Entry 5L3T (X-ray diffraction, 4.93 A resolution (low resolution: residue-level contacts below are approximate; hydrogen-bond / salt-bridge calls are withheld)); this record covers chains A and B of the 6 polymer chains in the assembly.

== Chain A ==
Name: Nuclear mRNA export protein SAC3
Organism: Saccharomyces cerevisiae
UniProt: P46674 (SAC3_YEAST); numbering as in UniProt (aligned over 1-1301)
Sequence (1301 residues; row label = number of the first residue in the row):
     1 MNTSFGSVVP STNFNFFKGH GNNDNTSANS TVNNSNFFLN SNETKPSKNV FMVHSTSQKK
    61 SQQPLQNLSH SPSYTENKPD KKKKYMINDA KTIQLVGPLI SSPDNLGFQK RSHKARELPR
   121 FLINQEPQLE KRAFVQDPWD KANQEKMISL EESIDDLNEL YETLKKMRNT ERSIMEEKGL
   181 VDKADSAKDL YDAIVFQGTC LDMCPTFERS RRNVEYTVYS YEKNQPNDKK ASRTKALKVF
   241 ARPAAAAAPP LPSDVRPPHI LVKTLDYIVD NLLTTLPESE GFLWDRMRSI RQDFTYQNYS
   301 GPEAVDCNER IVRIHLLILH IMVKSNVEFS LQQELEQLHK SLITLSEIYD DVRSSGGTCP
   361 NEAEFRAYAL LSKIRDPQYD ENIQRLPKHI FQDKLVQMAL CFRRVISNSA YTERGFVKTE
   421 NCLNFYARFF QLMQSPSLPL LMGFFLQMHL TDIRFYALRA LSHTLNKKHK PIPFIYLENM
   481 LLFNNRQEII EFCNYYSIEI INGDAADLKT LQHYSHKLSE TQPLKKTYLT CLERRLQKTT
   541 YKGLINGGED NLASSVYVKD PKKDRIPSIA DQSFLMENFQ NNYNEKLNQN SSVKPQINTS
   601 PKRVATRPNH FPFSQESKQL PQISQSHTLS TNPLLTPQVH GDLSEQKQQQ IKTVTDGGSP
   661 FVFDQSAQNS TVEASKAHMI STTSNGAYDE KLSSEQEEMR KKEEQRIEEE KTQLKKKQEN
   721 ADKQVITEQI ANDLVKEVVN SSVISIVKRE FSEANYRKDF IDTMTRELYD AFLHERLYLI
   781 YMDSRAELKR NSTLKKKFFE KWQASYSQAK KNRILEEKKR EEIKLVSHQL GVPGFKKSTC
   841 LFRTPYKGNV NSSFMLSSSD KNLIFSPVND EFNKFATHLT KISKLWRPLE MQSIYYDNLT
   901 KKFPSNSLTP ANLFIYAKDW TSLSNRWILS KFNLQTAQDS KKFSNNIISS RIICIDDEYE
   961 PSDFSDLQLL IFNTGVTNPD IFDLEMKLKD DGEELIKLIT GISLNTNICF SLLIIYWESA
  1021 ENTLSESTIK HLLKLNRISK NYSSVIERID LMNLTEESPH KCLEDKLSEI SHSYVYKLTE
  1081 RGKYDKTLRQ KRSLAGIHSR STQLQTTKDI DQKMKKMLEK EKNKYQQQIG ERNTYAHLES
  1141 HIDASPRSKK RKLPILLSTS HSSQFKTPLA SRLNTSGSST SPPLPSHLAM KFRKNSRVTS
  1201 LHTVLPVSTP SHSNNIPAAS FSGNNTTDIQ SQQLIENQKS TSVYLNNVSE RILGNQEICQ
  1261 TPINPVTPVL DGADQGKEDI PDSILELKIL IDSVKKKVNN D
Disordered / not traced: 1-253, 548-1301

== Chain B ==
Name: Nuclear mRNA export protein THP1
Organism: Saccharomyces cerevisiae
UniProt: Q08231 (THP1_YEAST); residues 1-455 here = UniProt positions 1-455
Sequence (455 residues; row label = number of the first residue in the row):
     1 MDMANQLLDE LAHGNFSHLT LNLSQNGREI AILQKQLTGF DDKQLETFVE QHPAMPNDTR
    61 FKIMCTSFLN YARDVDPWSA WSSSDLIFEF YQCLINCLIN DNAPHIEMLI PVATRETEFI
   121 INLAGKLDSF HLQLHTRSHQ FLSHISSILS RLFNSIKPPR GNASSTNIPG KQRILLYLVN
   181 KLNNIYFRIE SPQLCSNIFK NFQPKSMLAH FNEYQLDQQI EYRYLLGRYY LLNSQVHNAF
   241 VQFNEAFQSL LNLPLTNQAI TRNGTRILNY MIPTGLILGK MVKWGPLRPF LSQETIDNWS
   301 VLYKHVRYGN IQGVSLWLRQ NERHLCARQL LIVLLEKLPM VTYRNLIKTV IKSWTTEWGQ
   361 NKLPYSLIER VLQLSIGPTF EDPGAQEITI YNGIHSPKNV ENVLVTLINL GLLRANCFPQ
   421 LQLCVVKKTT MIQEIVPPVN ERITKMFPAH SHVLW

== Chain A / chain B interface ==
Pairs across the interface - 108 pairs, chain A then chain B:
  S354(A) with H131(B); L132(B)
  S355(A) with L132(B)
  P377(A) with L232(B); N233(B)
  Q378(A) with Q193(B)
  D380(A) with I332(B)
  E381(A) with P192(B); Q193(B); L232(B); Q329(B)
  Q384(A) with C326(B); Q329(B); L330(B); L331(B); I332(B)
  R385(A) with E190(B); P192(B); Q329(B)
  F391(A) with E322(B); C326(B); L331(B)
  Q392(A) with E322(B)
  K394(A) with E387(B)
  Q397(A) with T389(B); I390(B)
  M398(A) with I388(B)
  L400(A) with I332(B); I390(B)
  C401(A) with T389(B); I390(B); I394(B)
  R403(A) with E336(B)
  R404(A) with I332(B); E336(B); I394(B)
  V405(A) with I394(B)
  S407(A) with E336(B)
  S409(A) with L410(B); F447(B)
  V417(A) with Q235(B)
  K418(A) with F447(B)
  T419(A) with S234(B); K337(B); F447(B)
  E420(A) with S234(B); V236(B); H237(B); K337(B); I443(B); F447(B)
  N421(A) with I277(B); E336(B); K337(B); M340(B); V341(B); L410(B); I443(B)
  C422(A) with K337(B); M340(B); T406(B); L410(B)
  L423(A) with E336(B); P339(B); I394(B); T406(B)
  N424(A) with N402(B)
  F425(A) with Y343(B); I394(B); H395(B); N402(B); V403(B)
  Y426(A) with N402(B); V405(B)
  A427(A) with N399(B); N402(B)
  R428(A) with F380(B); G393(B); I394(B); N399(B)
  Q431(A) with K398(B); N399(B)
  L432(A) with I388(B); G393(B)
  S435(A) with F380(B)
  S437(A) with F380(B)
  A460(A) with V405(B); N409(B)
  L461(A) with E401(B); V405(B)
  H463(A) with N409(B)
  T464(A) with V405(B); I408(B); N409(B); N416(B); C417(B)
  L465(A) with C417(B); P419(B)
  N466(A) with N416(B); F418(B)
  H469(A) with C417(B); F418(B); P419(B)
  I472(A) with Q420(B)
  P473(A) with Q420(B)
  Y476(A) with E401(B); P419(B); Q420(B)
Also at the interface, not in a pair above, chain A (47 interface residues in all): M480
Also at the interface, not in a pair above, chain B (57 interface residues in all): S138, L278, L325, L335, T379, N392, S396, A415

== Summary ==
47 residues of chain A and 57 residues of chain B are in contact.
Chain A is Nuclear mRNA export protein SAC3 and chain B is Nuclear mRNA export protein THP1, both from
Saccharomyces cerevisiae; the structure, Structure of the Saccharomyces cerevisiae TREX-2 complex, was
determined by X-ray diffraction (same publication as 5G5P).
